PDB entry 6X0J | X-ray diffraction, 2.33 A resolution | chains A and B of the 4 polymer chains in the assembly

== Chain A (and B) ==
Name: L-ornithine N(5)-monooxygenase
Organism: Aspergillus fumigatus
Notes: EC 1.14.13.196; engineered mutation(s): residues 1-28 deleted; chain B of this document is another copy of the same molecule, construct and numbering; everything in this record applies to it too
UniProtKB: E9QYP0 (SIDA_ASPFU); residues 29-501 here = UniProt positions 29-501
Amino-acid sequence (494 residues; each row starts with the number of its first residue):
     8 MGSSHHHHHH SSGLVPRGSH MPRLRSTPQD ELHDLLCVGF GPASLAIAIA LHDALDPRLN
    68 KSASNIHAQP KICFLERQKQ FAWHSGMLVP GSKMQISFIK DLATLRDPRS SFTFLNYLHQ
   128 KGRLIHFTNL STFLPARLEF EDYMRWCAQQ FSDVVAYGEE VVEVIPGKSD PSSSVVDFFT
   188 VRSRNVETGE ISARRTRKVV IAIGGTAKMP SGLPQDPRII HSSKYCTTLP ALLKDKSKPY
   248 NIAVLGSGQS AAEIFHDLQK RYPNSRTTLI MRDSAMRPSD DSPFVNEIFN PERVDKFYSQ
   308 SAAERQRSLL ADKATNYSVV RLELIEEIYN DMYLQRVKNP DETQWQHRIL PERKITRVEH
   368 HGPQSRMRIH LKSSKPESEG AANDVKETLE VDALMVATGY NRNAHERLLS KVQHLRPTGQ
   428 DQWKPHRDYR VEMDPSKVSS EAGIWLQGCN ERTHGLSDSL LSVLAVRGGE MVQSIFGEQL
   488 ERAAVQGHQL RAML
Unresolved in the structure: 8-29, 384-392, 490-501 (chain B: 8-29, 386-389, 489-501)
Sequence notes: initiating methionine (8); expression tag (9-28)
Swiss-Prot annotation at these positions:
  - binding site (FAD): Glu83 to His91, Gln102, Val168, Ser466 to Leu468
  - binding site (substrate): Lys107, Asn293 to Phe296, Asn323, Ser469
  - binding site (NADP(+)): Ser254 to Ser257, Arg279, Asn323 to Ser325
Ligand contacts:
  - dihydroflavine-adenine dinucleotide (FDA): Val45, Gly46, Phe47, Gly48, Pro49, Ala50, Leu82, Glu83, Arg84, Gln85, Trp90, His91, Met94, Met101, Gln102, Ile103, Arg144, Glu166, Glu167, Val168, Ala209, Ile210, Gly211, Gly212, Tyr407, Arg409, Leu415, Gly455, Ser466, Leu467, Leu468, Ser469
  - NADP (NAP; NADP nicotinamide-adenine-dinucleotide phosphate): Met94, Ser99, Lys100, Met101, Gln102, Arg144, Lys215, Pro217, Leu252, Gly253, Ser254, Gly255, Gln256, Ser257, Glu260, Arg279, Asn323, Tyr324, Ser325, Ala404, Thr405, Gly406, Tyr407, Leu467
  - L-ornithine (ORN): Gln102, Ile103, Lys107, Asp288, Asn293, Phe296, Thr322, Asn323, Leu467, Ser469
From the paper describing this entry:
  - binding site for NADP: Asn323, Ser325
  - binding site for L-ornithine: Asn293, Asn323
  - mutagenesis - Y324A: abolished expression
  - mutagenesis - Y324F (35-fold): decreased catalytic activity on NADPH
  - mutagenesis - H91A: unchanged catalytic activity
  - mutagenesis - Y324F (10-fold): decreased binding to L-Orn
  - mutagenesis - Y324F (10-fold): decreased binding to NADPH

== Interface between chain A and chain B ==
Contacting residue pairs (46; chain A residue first):
  Arg65(A) with Arg65(B)
  Ile106(A) with Thr135(B)
  Lys107(A) with Ile132(B); Thr135(B)
  Thr111(A) with Leu131(B)
  Leu112(A) with His126(B); Leu131(B), hydrophobic
  Arg113(A) with His126(B), hydrogen bond (backbone-side chain)
  Pro115(A) with Pro115(B); Leu122(B); Asn123(B); His126(B); Leu131(B), hydrophobic
  Arg116(A) with Arg116(B); Asn123(B)
  Leu122(A) with Pro115(B)
  Asn123(A) with Pro115(B); Arg116(B)
  His126(A) with Leu112(B); Arg113(B), hydrogen bond (side chain-backbone); Pro115(B)
  Leu131(A) with Ile106(B), hydrophobic; Thr111(B); Leu112(B), hydrophobic
  Ile132(A) with Lys107(B); Asn297(B); Pro298(B)
  His133(A) with Glu294(B)
  Thr135(A) with Ser104(B); Ile106(B); Lys107(B)
  Asn136(A) with Pro290(B); Asn293(B), hydrogen bond; Glu294(B); Asn297(B)
  Ser138(A) with Phe140(B)
  Thr139(A) with Phe140(B)
  Phe140(A) with Ser138(B); Thr139(B); Phe140(B), hydrophobic
  Pro290(A) with Asn136(B)
  Asn293(A) with Asn136(B), hydrogen bond
  Glu294(A) with Asn136(B)
  Asn297(A) with Ile132(B); Asn136(B), hydrogen bond
  Pro298(A) with Ile132(B)
Other interface residues (no listed pair), chain A (31 interface residues in all): Ser104, Phe105, Asp114, Ser117, Ser118, Phe134, Glu299
Other interface residues (no listed pair), chain B (30 interface residues in all): Phe105, Ser117, Ser118, His133, Phe134, Glu299

== Overview ==
31 residues of chain A face 30 of chain B across their interface, with 5 hydrogen bonds. Among the polar pairs
are Arg113(A)-His126(B), Asn136(A)-Asn293(B) and Asn297(A)-Asn136(B). From the paper: a binding site for NADP
at Asn323(A) and Ser325(A); Y324A of chain A abolishes expression; 3 substitutions were tested in all.
Both chains are L-ornithine N(5)-monooxygenase (Aspergillus fumigatus). Entry 6X0J (Structure of reduced SidA
ornithine hydroxylase with the FAD "in" and complexed with NADP and L-ornithine) was determined by X-ray
diffraction (same publication as 6X0H, 6X0I and 6X0K).
